Entry 3IAS (X-ray diffraction, 3.15 A resolution); this record covers chains 4 and 9 of the 8 polymer chains in the assembly.

# Chain 4
Molecule: NADH-quinone oxidoreductase subunit 4
Organism: Thermus thermophilus
Notes: EC 1.6.99.5
UniProtKB: Q56220 (NQO4_THET8); residues 1-409 here = UniProt positions 1-409
Amino-acid sequence (409 residues; each row starts with the number of its first residue):
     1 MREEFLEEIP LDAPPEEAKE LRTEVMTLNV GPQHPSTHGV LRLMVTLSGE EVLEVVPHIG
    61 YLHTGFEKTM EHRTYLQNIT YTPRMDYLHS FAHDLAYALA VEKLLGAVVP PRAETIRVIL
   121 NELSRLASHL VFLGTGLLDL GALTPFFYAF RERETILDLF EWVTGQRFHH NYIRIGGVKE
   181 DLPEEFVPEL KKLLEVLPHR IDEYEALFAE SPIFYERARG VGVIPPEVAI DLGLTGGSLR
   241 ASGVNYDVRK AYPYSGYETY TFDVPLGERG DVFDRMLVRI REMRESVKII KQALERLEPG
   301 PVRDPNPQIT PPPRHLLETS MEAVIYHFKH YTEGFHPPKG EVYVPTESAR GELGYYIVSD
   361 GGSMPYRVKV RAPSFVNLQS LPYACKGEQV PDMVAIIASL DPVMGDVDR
Disordered / not traced: 1-25, 32-38
What the authors report for this chain:
  - catalytic residues: Tyr87 (proposed by the authors, not directly observed)

# Chain 9
Molecule: NADH-quinone oxidoreductase subunit 9
Organism: Thermus thermophilus
Notes: EC 1.6.99.5
UniProtKB: Q56224 (NQO9_THET8); residues 1-182 here = UniProt positions 1-182
Amino-acid sequence (182 residues; each row starts with the number of its first residue):
     1 MTLKALAQSL GITLKYLFSK PVTVPYPDAP VALKPRFHGR HVLTRHPNGL EKCIGCSLCA
    61 AACPAYAIYV EPAENDPENP VSAGERYAKV YEINMLRCIF CGLCEEACPT GAIVLGYDFE
   121 MADYEYSDLV YGKEDMLVDV VGTKPQRREA KRTGKPVKVG YVVPYVRPEL EGFKAPTEGG
   181 KR
Disordered / not traced: 1-25, 180-182
Metal / ion sites: 4Fe-4S cluster Fe site 1: Cys53, Cys56, Cys59, Cys108; 4Fe-4S cluster Fe site 2: Cys63, Cys98, Cys101, Cys104
Small-molecule neighbours:
  - 4Fe-4S cluster (SF4), molecule 1: His41, Cys63, Pro64, Ala67, Ile68, Ile93, Cys98, Ile99, Phe100, Cys101, Gly102, Leu103, Cys104, Leu115
  - 4Fe-4S cluster (SF4), molecule 2: Cys53, Ile54, Gly55, Cys56, Ser57, Leu58, Cys59, Tyr91, Cys108, Pro109, Thr110, Ala112, Ile113
Swiss-Prot annotation at these positions:
  - binding site ([4Fe-4S] cluster): Cys53, Cys56, Ser57, Cys59, Cys63, Cys98, Ile99, Cys101, Cys104, Cys108

# How chain 4 and chain 9 interact
Pairs across the interface (44; chain 4 residue first):
  His72(4) - Tyr66(9)
  Arg73(4) - Pro64(9)  hydrogen bond (side chain-backbone)
  Arg73(4) - Tyr66(9)
  Leu76(4) - Leu103(9)  hydrophobic
  Gln77(4) - Ala61(9)
  Gln77(4) - Ala62(9)  hydrogen bond (side chain-backbone)
  Gln77(4) - Cys63(9)
  Thr80(4) - Pro64(9)
  Thr80(4) - Cys101(9)
  Tyr81(4) - Pro64(9)  hydrogen bond (side chain-backbone)
  Arg84(4) - Ile99(9)
  Glu161(4) - Leu33(9)
  Glu161(4) - Lys34(9)  hydrogen bond (side chain-backbone)
  Glu161(4) - Phe37(9)
  Trp162(4) - Lys34(9)
  Trp162(4) - Pro35(9)
  Trp162(4) - Arg36(9)
  Val163(4) - Arg36(9)
  Thr164(4) - His38(9)
  Gly165(4) - Arg36(9)
  Gly165(4) - Phe37(9)
  Gly165(4) - His38(9)  hydrogen bond (backbone-backbone)
  Gln166(4) - His38(9)
  Gln166(4) - Phe100(9)  hydrogen bond (side chain-backbone)
  Asn171(4) - Cys101(9)
  Asn171(4) - Leu103(9)
  Arg174(4) - Glu106(9)  salt bridge
  Lys179(4) - Gly102(9)
  Lys179(4) - Glu106(9)
  Glu180(4) - Arg36(9)  salt bridge
  Asp181(4) - Arg36(9)  hydrogen bond (backbone-side chain)
  Pro183(4) - Arg36(9)
  Glu185(4) - Tyr165(9)  hydrogen bond
  Arg314(4) - Glu105(9)
  Arg314(4) - Glu106(9)
  Arg314(4) - Cys108(9)
  Leu317(4) - Pro109(9)  hydrophobic
  His327(4) - Ala107(9)  hydrogen bond (side chain-backbone)
  His327(4) - Pro109(9)
  Phe328(4) - Leu58(9)  hydrophobic
  Tyr331(4) - Ala62(9)
  Tyr331(4) - Glu106(9)
  Tyr331(4) - Ala107(9)  hydrophobic
  Thr332(4) - Leu58(9)
Also at the interface, not in a pair above, chain 4 (30 interface residues in all): Asp158, Leu182, Glu184, Arg303
Also at the interface, not in a pair above, chain 9 (24 interface residues in all): Gly111

# In short
The interface between chain 4 and chain 9 involves 30 residues on one side and 24 on the other, with 9
hydrogen bonds and 2 salt bridges. Among the polar pairs are Arg174(4)-Glu106(9), Glu180(4)-Arg36(9) and
Arg73(4)-Pro64(9). Chain 9 binds 4Fe-4S cluster. From UniProt: 10 [4Fe-4S] cluster-binding residues on chain
9. The paper reports the catalytic residue Tyr87(4).
Chain 4 is NADH-quinone oxidoreductase subunit 4 and chain 9 is NADH-quinone oxidoreductase subunit 9, both
from Thermus thermophilus; the structure, Crystal structure of the hydrophilic domain of respiratory complex I
from Thermus thermophilus, oxidized, 4 mol/ASU ..., was determined by X-ray diffraction together with 3I9V and
3IAM from the same study.
